Entry 5WHX (X-ray diffraction, 1.69 A resolution); this record covers chains A and B.

== Chain A (and B) ==
Molecule: Prephenate dehydrogenase 1
From: Glycine max
Notes: EC 1.3.1.13; chain B of this document is another copy of the same molecule, construct and numbering; everything in this record applies to it too
UniProt: I1MYY4 (I1MYY4_SOYBN); numbering as in UniProt (aligned over 1-271)
Sequence (271 residues; each row starts with the number of its first residue):
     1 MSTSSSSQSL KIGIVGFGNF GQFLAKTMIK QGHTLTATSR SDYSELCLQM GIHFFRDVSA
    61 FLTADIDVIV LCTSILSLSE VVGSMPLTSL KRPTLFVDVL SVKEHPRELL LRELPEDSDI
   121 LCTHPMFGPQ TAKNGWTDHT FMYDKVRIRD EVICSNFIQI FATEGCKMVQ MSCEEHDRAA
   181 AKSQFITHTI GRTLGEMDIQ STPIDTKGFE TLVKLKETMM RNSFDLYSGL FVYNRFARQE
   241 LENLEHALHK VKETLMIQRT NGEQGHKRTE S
Unresolved in the structure: 1-7, 258-271 (chain B: 1-7, 261-271)
Ligand contacts: NADP (NAP; NADP nicotinamide-adenine-dinucleotide phosphate): G16, F17, G18, N19, F20, G21, S39, R40, S41, Y43, C72, T73, S74, I75, S77, E80, V81, V99, L100, S101, H124, P125, F127, G128, P129, N222, S223, D225, L226

== Chain A / chain B interface ==
Pairs across the interface - 78 pairs, chain A then chain B:
  L76(A) - Q258(B)
  M126(A) - I204(B)
  M126(A) - T206(B)
  H139(A) - K207(B)
  T140(A) - P203(B)
  K167(A) - P203(B)  hydrogen bond (side chain-backbone)
  V169(A) - P203(B)
  H176(A) - I204(B)
  A179(A) - I204(B)  hydrophobic
  K182(A) - F209(B)
  S183(A) - F209(B)
  I186(A) - M197(B)  hydrophobic
  T187(A) - G208(B)
  T187(A) - F209(B)
  T187(A) - L212(B)
  T189(A) - L248(B)
  I190(A) - I190(B)  hydrophobic
  I190(A) - L194(B)  hydrophobic
  I190(A) - L212(B)  hydrophobic
  R192(A) - V251(B)
  T193(A) - L244(B)
  T193(A) - A247(B)
  T193(A) - L248(B)
  E196(A) - A247(B)
  E196(A) - K250(B)  salt bridge
  E196(A) - V251(B)
  M197(A) - I186(B)  hydrophobic
  M197(A) - N243(B)
  M197(A) - L244(B)  hydrophobic
  M197(A) - A247(B)  hydrophobic
  P203(A) - T140(B)
  P203(A) - K167(B)  hydrogen bond (backbone-side chain)
  P203(A) - V169(B)
  I204(A) - M126(B)
  I204(A) - H176(B)
  I204(A) - A179(B)  hydrophobic
  T206(A) - M126(B)
  T206(A) - Q184(B)
  K207(A) - D138(B)  hydrogen bond (side chain-backbone)
  K207(A) - H139(B)
  G208(A) - T187(B)
  F209(A) - K182(B)
  F209(A) - S183(B)
  F209(A) - T187(B)
  L212(A) - T187(B)
  L212(A) - L215(B)  hydrophobic
  L215(A) - G208(B)
  L215(A) - L212(B)  hydrophobic
  F224(A) - T254(B)
  F224(A) - Q258(B)
  Y227(A) - V251(B)  hydrophobic
  Y227(A) - L255(B)
  S228(A) - L255(B)
  S228(A) - Q258(B)  hydrogen bond
  F231(A) - L255(B)  hydrophobic
  F231(A) - R259(B)
  R238(A) - K252(B)
  R238(A) - M256(B)
  N243(A) - M197(B)
  L244(A) - T193(B)
  L244(A) - M197(B)  hydrophobic
  E245(A) - H249(B)  salt bridge
  E245(A) - K252(B)  salt bridge
  A247(A) - T193(B)
  A247(A) - E196(B)
  A247(A) - M197(B)  hydrophobic
  L248(A) - T189(B)
  L248(A) - T193(B)
  K250(A) - E196(B)  salt bridge
  V251(A) - R192(B)
  V251(A) - T193(B)
  V251(A) - Y227(B)
  K252(A) - L241(B)
  K252(A) - E245(B)  salt bridge
  T254(A) - F224(B)
  L255(A) - Y227(B)
  L255(A) - F231(B)  hydrophobic
  M256(A) - F231(B)  hydrophobic
Other interface residues (no listed pair), chain A (52 interface residues in all): T131, D138, M142, M171, A180, Q184, L194, T202, V232, L241
Other interface residues (no listed pair), chain B (55 interface residues in all): T131, M142, M171, A180, F185, T202, S228, R238, E240

== In short ==
The interface between chain A and chain B involves 52 residues on one side and 55 on the other, with 4
hydrogen bonds and 5 salt bridges. Polar pairs include E196(A)-K250(B), E245(A)-H249(B) and E245(A)-K252(B).
Chain A binds NADP.
Both chains are Prephenate dehydrogenase 1 (Glycine max). Entry 5WHX (Prephenate dehydrogenase from soybean)
was determined by X-ray diffraction (same publication as 5T95 and 5T9F).
